PDB entry 4X19 | X-ray diffraction, 1.94 A resolution | chains A and B of the 6 polymer chains in the assembly

Chain A (and B):
Protein: 2-hydroxymuconate tautomerase
From: Pseudomonas putida
Notes: EC 5.3.2.6; chain B of this document is another copy of the same molecule, construct and numbering; everything in this record applies to it too
Reference sequence: Q01468 (4OT1_PSEPU); residues 1-62 here correspond to UniProt positions 2-63 (UniProt number = residue number + 1)
Sequence (62 residues; numbered 1 to 62; the number before each row is that of its first residue):
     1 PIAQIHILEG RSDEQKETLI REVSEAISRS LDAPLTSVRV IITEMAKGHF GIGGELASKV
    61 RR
Not modelled in the structure: 58-62 (chain B: 57-62)
UniProt features mapped onto this chain:
  - active site: P1 (Proton acceptor)

Chain A / chain B interface:
Pairs across the interface (32; chain A residue first):
  P1(A) with H6(B)
  I2(A) with Q4(B); I5(B); H6(B), hydrogen bond (backbone-backbone)
  A3(A) with Q4(B)
  Q4(A) with I2(B); A3(B); Q4(B), hydrogen bond (backbone-backbone)
  I5(A) with I2(B)
  H6(A) with P1(B); I2(B), hydrogen bond (backbone-backbone)
  I7(A) with L31(B), hydrophobic
  R11(A) with L31(B), hydrogen bond (side chain-backbone)
  Q15(A) with S30(B); D32(B)
  T18(A) with S30(B)
  L19(A) with I27(B), hydrophobic; S30(B); L31(B), hydrophobic
  E22(A) with A26(B); S30(B)
  V23(A) with I27(B), hydrophobic
  A26(A) with E22(B)
  I27(A) with L19(B), hydrophobic; V23(B), hydrophobic
  R29(A) with E22(B), salt bridge; E25(B), salt bridge
  S30(A) with Q15(B); T18(B); L19(B); E22(B)
  L31(A) with I7(B), hydrophobic
Other interface residues (no listed pair), chain A (19 interface residues in all): F50
Other interface residues (no listed pair), chain B (20 interface residues in all): R11, F50

Summary:
19 residues of chain A face 20 of chain B across their interface, with 4 hydrogen bonds and 2 salt bridges.
Polar pairs include R29(A)-E22(B), R29(A)-E25(B) and R11(A)-L31(B). UniProt lists active-site residue P1(A) on
chain A.
Both chains are 2-hydroxymuconate tautomerase (Pseudomonas putida). Entry 4X19 (Crystal structure of native
4-OT from Pseudomonas putida mt-2 at 1.94 Angstrom) was determined by X-ray diffraction, deposited together
with 4X1C.
